PDB entry 6N47 | X-ray diffraction, 2.60 A resolution | chains C and E of the 6 polymer chains in the assembly

[Chain C]
Name: Tubulin alpha-1B chain
Organism: Sus scrofa
UniProtKB: Q2XVP4 (TBA1B_PIG); residues 1-450 here = UniProt positions 1-450
Amino-acid sequence (450 residues; row label = number of the first residue in the row):
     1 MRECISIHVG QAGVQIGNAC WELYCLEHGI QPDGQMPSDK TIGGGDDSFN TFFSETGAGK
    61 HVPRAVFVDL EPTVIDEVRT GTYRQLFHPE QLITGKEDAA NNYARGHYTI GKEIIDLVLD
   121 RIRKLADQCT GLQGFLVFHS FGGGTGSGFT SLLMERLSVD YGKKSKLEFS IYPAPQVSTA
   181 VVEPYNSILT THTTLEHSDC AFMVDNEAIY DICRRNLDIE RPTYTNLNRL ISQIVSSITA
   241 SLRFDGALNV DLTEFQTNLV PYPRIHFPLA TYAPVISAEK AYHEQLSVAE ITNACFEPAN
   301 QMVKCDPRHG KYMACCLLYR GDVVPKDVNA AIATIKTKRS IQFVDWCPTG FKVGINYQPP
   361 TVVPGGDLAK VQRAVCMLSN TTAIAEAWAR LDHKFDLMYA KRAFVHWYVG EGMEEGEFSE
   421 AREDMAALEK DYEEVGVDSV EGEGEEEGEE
Not modelled in the structure: 442-450
Ion coordination: Ca2+: Asp-39, Thr-41, Gly-44, Glu-55
Small-molecule neighbours:
  - GTP: Gly-10, Gln-11, Ala-12, Gln-15, Ile-16, Asp-69, Glu-71, Asp-98, Ala-99, Ala-100, Asn-101, Ser-140, Gly-142, Gly-143, Gly-144, Thr-145, Gly-146, Ile-171, Pro-173, Val-177, Ser-178, Thr-179, Glu-183, Asn-206, Tyr-224, Leu-227, Asn-228, Ile-231
  - KB4 (4-(2-chloropyrido[3,2-d]pyrimidin-4-yl)-7-methoxy-3,4-dihydroquinoxalin-2(1H)-one): Asn-101, Thr-179, Ala-180, Val-181
Curated features (UniProtKB/Swiss-Prot):
  - motif: Met-1 to Cys-4 (MREC motif)
  - active site: Glu-254
  - binding site (GTP): Gly-10, Gln-11, Ala-12, Gln-15, Glu-71, Ala-99, Ser-140, Gly-143, Gly-144, Thr-145, Gly-146, Thr-179, Glu-183, Asn-206, Tyr-224, Asn-228, Leu-252
  - binding site (Mg(2+)): Glu-71
  - modified residue: Lys-40 (N6,N6,N6-trimethyllysine), Ser-48 (Phosphoserine), Ser-232 (Phosphoserine), Tyr-282 (3'-nitrotyrosine), Arg-339 (Omega-N-methylarginine), Ser-439 (Phosphoserine), Glu-443 (5-glutamyl polyglutamate), Glu-445 (5-glutamyl polyglutamate)
  - cross-link (Glycyl lysine isopeptide (Lys-Gly)): Lys-326 (interchain with G-Cter in ubiquitin), Lys-370 (interchain with G-Cter in ubiquitin)

[Chain E]
Name: Stathmin-4
Organism: Rattus norvegicus
UniProtKB: P63043 (STMN4_RAT), isoform P63043-3; residues 5-145 here correspond to UniProt positions 76-216 (UniProt number = residue number + 71)
Amino-acid sequence (143 residues; row label = number of the first residue in the row):
     3 MADMEVIELN KCTSGQSFEV ILKPPSFDGV PEFNASLPRR RDPSLEEIQK KLEAAEERRK
    63 YQEAELLKHL AEKREHEREV IQKAIEENNN FIKMAKEKLA QKMESNKENR EAHLAAMLER
   123 LQEKDKHAEE VRKNKELKEE ASR
Not modelled in the structure: 3-5, 30-42, 143-145
Construct notes: expression tag (3-4)
Ion coordination: Ca2+ near Asp-44 (its only coordinating residue here)
Curated features (UniProtKB/Swiss-Prot):
  - modified residue: Ser-19 (Phosphoserine)

[Chain C / chain E interface]
Pairs across the interface - 30 pairs, chain C then chain E:
  His-107(C) / Lys-104(E)
  His-107(C) / Met-105(E)
  Tyr-108(C) / Lys-104(E)
  Tyr-108(C) / Met-105(E)  hydrophobic
  Tyr-108(C) / Asn-108(E)
  Thr-109(C) / Arg-112(E)
  Lys-112(C) / Met-105(E)
  Glu-155(C) / Leu-101(E)
  Glu-155(C) / Lys-104(E)  salt bridge
  Arg-156(C) / Leu-101(E)
  Ser-158(C) / Phe-93(E)
  Ser-158(C) / Ile-94(E)
  Val-159(C) / Ile-94(E)
  Val-159(C) / Ala-97(E)  hydrophobic
  Val-159(C) / Lys-98(E)
  Gly-162(C) / Ile-94(E)
  Lys-163(C) / Asn-90(E)
  Glu-196(C) / Phe-93(E)
  Glu-196(C) / Lys-100(E)  salt bridge
  His-197(C) / Phe-93(E)
  Gly-410(C) / Arg-112(E)
  Gly-410(C) / His-115(E)
  Glu-411(C) / Asn-108(E)  hydrogen bond (backbone-side chain)
  Glu-411(C) / Arg-112(E)  salt bridge
  Gly-412(C) / Asn-108(E)  hydrogen bond (backbone-side chain)
  Gly-412(C) / Asn-111(E)  hydrogen bond (backbone-side chain)
  Gly-412(C) / Arg-112(E)
  Met-413(C) / Asn-108(E)
  Glu-414(C) / Ser-107(E)  hydrogen bond
  Glu-414(C) / Asn-111(E)  hydrogen bond
Also at the interface, not in a pair above, chain C (19 interface residues in all): Leu-152, Thr-193

[Summary]
The interface between chain C and chain E involves 19 residues on one side and 14 on the other; the contacts
include 5 hydrogen bonds and 3 salt bridges. Polar contacts include Glu-155(C)/Lys-104(E),
Glu-196(C)/Lys-100(E) and Glu-411(C)/Arg-112(E). Bound to chain C: GTP and compound KB4.
Chain C is Tubulin alpha-1B chain (Sus scrofa) and chain E is Stathmin-4 (Rattus norvegicus); the structure,
The structure of SB-2-204-tubulin complex, was determined by X-ray diffraction.
